Entry 2AAR (X-ray diffraction, 3.50 A resolution); this record covers chains 0 and R of the 4 polymer chains in the assembly.

# Chain 0
Molecule: 23S ribosomal RNA
Organism: Deinococcus radiodurans
Sequence (2880 nucleotides; each row starts with the number of its first residue):
     1 GGUCAAGAUA GUAAGGGUCC ACGGUGGAUG CCCUGGCGCU GGAGCCGAUG AAGGACGCGA
    61 UUACCUGCGA AAAGCCCCGA CGAGCUGGAG AUACGCUUUG ACUCGGGGAU GUCCGAAUGG
   121 GGAAACCCAC CUCGUAAGAG GUAUCCGCAA GGAUGGGAAC UCAGGGAACU GAAACAUCUC
   181 AGUACCUGAA GGAGAAGAAA GAGAAUUCGA UUCCGUUAGU AGCGGCGAGC GAACCCGGAU
   241 CAGCCCAAAC CGAAACGCUU GCGUUUCGGG GUUGUAGGAC CAGUUUUUAA GAUUCAACCC
   301 CUCAAGCCGA AGUGGCUGGA AAGCUACACC UCAGAAGGUG AGAGUCCUGU AGGCGAACGA
   361 GCGGUUGACU GUACUGGCAC CUGAGUAGGU CGUUGUUCGU GAAACGAUGA CUGAAUCCGC
   421 GCGGACCACC GCGCAAGGCU AAAUACUCCC AGUGACCGAU AGCGCAUAGU ACCGUGAGGG
   481 AAAGGUGAAA AGAACCCCGG GAGGGGAGUG AAAGAGAACC UGAAACCGUG GACUUACAAG
   541 CAGUCAUGGC ACCUUAUGCG UGUUAUGGCG UGCCUAUUGA AGCAUGAGCC GGCGACUUAG
   601 ACCUGACGUG CGAGCUUAAG UUGAAAAACG GAGGCGGAGC GAAAGCGAGU CCGAAUAGGG
   661 CGGCAUUAGU ACGUCGGGCU AGACUCGAAA CCAGGUGAGC UAAGCAUGAC CAGGUUGAAA
   721 CCCCCGUGAC AGGGGGCGGA GGACCGAACC GGUGCCUGCU GAAACAGUCU CGGAUGAGUU
   781 GUGUUUAGGA GUGAAAAGCU AACCGAACCU GGAGAUAGCU AGUUCUCCCC GAAAUGUAUU
   841 GAGGUACAGC CUCGGAUGUU GACCAUGUCC UGUAGAGCAC UCACAAGGCU AGGGGGCCUA
   901 CCAGCUUACC AAACCUUAUG AAACUCCGAA GGGGCACGCG UUUAGUCCGG GAGUGAGGCU
   961 GCGAGAGCUA ACUUCCGUAG CCGAGAGGGA AACAACCCAG ACCAUCAGCU AAGGUCCCUA
  1021 AAUGAUCGCU CAGUGGUUAA GGAUGUGUCG UCGCAUAGAC AGCCAGGAGG UUGGCUUAGA
  1081 AGCAGCCACC CUUCAAAGAG UGCGUAAUAG CUCACUGGUC GAGUGACGAU GCGCCGAAAA
  1141 UGAUCGGGGC UCAAGUGAUC UACCGAAGCU AUGGAUUCAA CUCGCGAAGC GAGUUGUCUG
  1201 GUAGGGGAGC GUUCAGUCCG CGGAGAAGCC AUACCGGAAG GAGUGGUGGA GCCGACUGAA
  1261 GUGCGGAUGC CGGCAUGAGU AACGAUAAAA GAAGUGAGAA UCUUCUUCGC CGUAAGGACA
  1321 AGGGUUCCUG GGGAAGGGUC GUCCGCCCAG GGAAAGUCGG GACCUAAGGU GAGGCCGAAC
  1381 GGCGCAGCCG AUGGACAGCA GGUCAAGAUU CCUGCACCGA UCAUGUGGAG UGAUGGAGGG
  1441 ACGCAUUACG CUAUCCAAUG CCAAGCUAUG GCUAUGCUGG UUGGUACGCU CAAGGGCGAU
  1501 CGGGUCAGAA AAUCUACCGG UCACAUGCCU CAGACGUAUC GGGAGCUUCC UCGGAAGCGA
  1561 AGUUGGAAAC GCGACGGUGC CAAGAAAAGC UUCUAAACGU UGAAACAUGA UUGCCCGUAC
  1621 CGCAAACCGA CACAGGUGUC CGAGUGUCAA UGCACUAAGG CGCGCGAGAG AACCCUCGUU
  1681 AAGGAACUUU GCAAUCUCAC CCCGUAACUU CGGAAGAAGG GGUCCCCACG CUUCGCGUGG
  1741 GGCGCAGUGA AUAGGCCCAG GCGACUGUUU ACCAAAAUCA CAGCACUCUG CCAACACGAA
  1801 CAGUGGACGU AUAGGGUGUG ACGCCUGCCC GGUGCCGGAA GGUCAAGUGG AGCGGUGCAA
  1861 GCUGCGAAAU GAAGCCCCGG UGAACGGCGG CCGUAACUAU AACGGUCCUA AGGUAGCGAA
  1921 AUUCCUUGUC GGGUAAGUUC CGACCUGCAC GAAAGGCGUA ACGAUCUGGG CGCUGUCUCA
  1981 ACGAGGGACU CGGUGAAAUU GAAUUGGCUG UAAAGAUGCG GCCUACCCGU AGCAGGACGA
  2041 AAAGACCCCG UGGAGCUUUA CUAUAGUCUG GCAUUGGGAU UCGGGUUUCU CUGCGUAGGA
  2101 UAGGUGGGAG CCUGCGAAAC UGGCCUUUUG GGGUCGGUGG AGGCAACGGU GAAAUACCAC
  2161 CCUGAGAAAC UUGGAUUUCU AACCUGAAAA AUCACUUUCG GGGACCGUGC UUGGCGGGUA
  2221 GUUUGACUGG GGCGGUCGCC UCCCAAAAUG UAACGGAGGC GCCCAAAGGU CACCUCAAGA
  2281 CGGUUGGAAA UCGUCUGUAG AGCGCAAAGG UAGAAGGUGG CUUGACUGCG AGACUGACAC
  2341 GUCGAGCAGG GAGGAAACUC GGGCUUAGUG AACCGGUGGU ACCGUGUGGA AGGGCCAUCG
  2401 AUCAACGGAU AAAAGUUACC CCGGGGAUAA CAGGCUGAUC UCCCCCGAGA GUCCAUAUCG
  2461 GCGGGGAGGU UUGGCACCUC GAUGUCGGCU CGUCGCAUCC UGGGGCUGAA GAAGGUCCCA
  2521 AGGGUUGGGC UGUUCGCCCA UUAAAGCGGC ACGCGAGCUG GGUUCAGAAC GUCGUGAGAC
  2581 AGUUCGGUCU CUAUCCGCUA CGGGCGCAGG AGAAUUGAGG GGAGUUGCUC CUAGUACGAG
  2641 AGGACCGGAG UGAACGGACC GCUGGUCUCC CUGCUGUCGU ACCAACGGCA CAUGCAGGGU
  2701 AGCUAUGUCC GGAACGGAUA ACCGCUGAAA GCAUCUAAGC GGGAAGCCAG CCCCAAGAUG
  2761 AGUUCUCCCA CUGUUUAUCA GGUAAGACUC CCGGAAGACC ACCGGGUUAA GAGGCCAGGC
  2821 GUGCACGCAU AGCAAUGUGU UCAGCGGACU GGUGCUCAUC AGUCGAGGUC UUGACCACUC
Unresolved in the structure: 249-291, 374-386, 892-910, 2098-2102, 2111-2116, 2126-2131, 2141-2156, 2775-2777, 2878-2880

# Chain R
Protein: 50S ribosomal protein L23
Organism: Deinococcus radiodurans
UniProtKB: Q9RXK0 (RL23_DEIRA); numbering as in UniProt (aligned over 1-95)
Sequence (95 residues; numbered 1 to 95; the number before each row is that of its first residue):
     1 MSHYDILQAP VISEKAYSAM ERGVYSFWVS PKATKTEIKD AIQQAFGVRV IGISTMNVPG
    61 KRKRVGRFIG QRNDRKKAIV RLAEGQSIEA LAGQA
Unresolved in the structure: 1, 95

# How chain 0 and chain R interact
Residue-residue contacts (7):
  G57(0) - Asn73(R)  phosphate contact
  A63(0) - Gly70(R)  sugar contact
  A63(0) - Gln71(R)  phosphate contact
  A1354(0) - Ser54(R)  sugar contact
  A1355(0) - Ser54(R)  phosphate contact
  C1615(0) - Thr34(R)  phosphate contact
  C1615(0) - Lys35(R)  phosphate contact
Other interface residues (no listed pair), chain 0 (9 interface residues in all): A137, G1351, G1352, C1614
Other interface residues (no listed pair), chain R (13 interface residues in all): Ser2, Ser13, Thr55, Met56, Lys63, Arg64, Asp74

# Overview
9 residues of chain 0 face 13 of chain R across their interface.
Chain 0 is 23S ribosomal RNA and chain R is 50S ribosomal protein L23, both from Deinococcus radiodurans; the
structure, Structure of trigger factor binding domain in biologically homologous complex with eubacterial
ribosome, was determined by X-ray diffraction.
